2CBO - chain A; structure by X-ray diffraction, 1.70 A resolution.

# Chain A
Molecule: Neocarzinostatin
Organism: Streptomyces carzinostaticus
UniProtKB: P0A3R9 (NCZS_STRCZ); residues 1-113 here correspond to UniProt positions 35-147 (UniProt number = residue number + 34)
Sequence (115 residues; numbered 1 to 115; the number before each row is that of its first residue):
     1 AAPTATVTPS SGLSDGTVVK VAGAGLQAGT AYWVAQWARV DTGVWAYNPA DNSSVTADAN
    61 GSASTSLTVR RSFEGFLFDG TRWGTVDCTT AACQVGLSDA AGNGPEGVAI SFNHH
Construct notes: engineered mutation Trp-33 (Asp67 in P0A3R9), Ala-35 (Gly69 in P0A3R9), Trp-37 (Cys71 in P0A3R9), Arg-39 (Trp73 in P0A3R9), Trp-45 (Leu79 in P0A3R9), Tyr-47 (Cys81 in P0A3R9), Asn-52 (Phe86 in P0A3R9)
Disulfide bonds: Cys-88/Cys-93
Residues lining bound ligands:
  - testosterone hemisuccinate (TH2), molecule 1: Trp-33, Val-34, Ala-35, Trp-37, Tyr-47, Asn-52, Phe-78, Ser-98, Asp-99, Ala-100, Ala-101, Gly-102
  - testosterone hemisuccinate (TH2), molecule 2: Trp-37, Gly-43, Trp-45, Phe-78, Gln-94, Ser-98, Gly-102, Pro-105, Glu-106, Gly-107

# Overview
Bound to chain A: testosterone hemisuccinate.
Chain A is Neocarzinostatin (Streptomyces carzinostaticus); the structure, Crystal structure of the
neocarzinostatin 3Tes24 mutant bound to testosterone hemisuccinate, was determined by X-ray diffraction (same
publication as 2CBM, 2CBQ and 2CBT).
